Entry 8APB (electron microscopy, 3.80 A resolution); this record covers chains P1 and Q1 of the 42 polymer chains in the assembly.

Chain P1 (and Q1):
Protein: ATPase subunit 9, putative
Source organism: Trypanosoma brucei brucei
Notes: EC 3.6.3.14; chain Q1 of this document is another copy of the same molecule, construct and numbering; everything in this record applies to it too
Reference sequence: Q38C84 (Q38C84_TRYB2); residue numbers follow UniProt; this construct covers 1-118
Amino-acid sequence (118 residues; each row starts with the number of its first residue):
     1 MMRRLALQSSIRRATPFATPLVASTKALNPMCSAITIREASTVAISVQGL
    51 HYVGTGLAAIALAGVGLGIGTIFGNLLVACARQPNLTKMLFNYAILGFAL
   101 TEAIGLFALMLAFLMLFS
Not modelled in the structure: 1-40

Chain P1 / chain Q1 interface:
Contacting residue pairs (78; chain P1 residue first):
  Ser-41(P1) / Thr-42(Q1)  hydrogen bond (backbone-backbone)
  Ser-41(P1) / Val-43(Q1)
  Ser-41(P1) / Ala-44(Q1)  hydrogen bond (backbone-backbone)
  Thr-42(P1) / Ala-44(Q1)
  Val-43(P1) / Ala-44(Q1)  hydrogen bond (backbone-backbone)
  Val-43(P1) / Ile-45(Q1)
  Val-43(P1) / Ser-46(Q1)  hydrogen bond (backbone-backbone)
  Ala-44(P1) / Ser-46(Q1)
  Ile-45(P1) / Ile-45(Q1)  hydrophobic
  Ile-45(P1) / Ser-46(Q1)  hydrogen bond (backbone-backbone)
  Ile-45(P1) / Val-47(Q1)
  Ile-45(P1) / Gln-48(Q1)  hydrogen bond (backbone-backbone)
  Ser-46(P1) / Gln-48(Q1)
  Val-47(P1) / Val-47(Q1)  hydrophobic
  Val-47(P1) / Gly-49(Q1)
  Leu-50(P1) / Gly-49(Q1)
  Leu-50(P1) / Leu-50(Q1)
  Leu-50(P1) / Tyr-52(Q1)
  His-51(P1) / Tyr-52(Q1)
  Val-53(P1) / Val-53(Q1)  hydrophobic
  Gly-54(P1) / Tyr-52(Q1)
  Gly-54(P1) / Gly-56(Q1)
  Leu-57(P1) / Val-53(Q1)
  Leu-57(P1) / Gly-56(Q1)
  Leu-57(P1) / Leu-57(Q1)  hydrophobic
  Leu-57(P1) / Ile-60(Q1)
  Ala-58(P1) / Ala-59(Q1)  hydrophobic
  Ala-61(P1) / Ala-59(Q1)
  Ala-61(P1) / Ala-63(Q1)
  Gly-64(P1) / Ala-63(Q1)
  Gly-64(P1) / Leu-67(Q1)
  Leu-67(P1) / Leu-67(Q1)  hydrophobic
  Gly-68(P1) / Leu-67(Q1)
  Gly-68(P1) / Gly-70(Q1)
  Thr-71(P1) / Gly-70(Q1)
  Ile-72(P1) / Gly-70(Q1)
  Ile-72(P1) / Phe-73(Q1)  hydrophobic
  Ile-72(P1) / Leu-77(Q1)  hydrophobic
  Asn-75(P1) / Gly-74(Q1)
  Asn-75(P1) / Asn-75(Q1)
  Asn-75(P1) / Val-78(Q1)
  Leu-76(P1) / Leu-77(Q1)  hydrophobic
  Ala-79(P1) / Leu-77(Q1)
  Ala-79(P1) / Val-78(Q1)  hydrophobic
  Ala-79(P1) / Ala-81(Q1)
  Arg-82(P1) / Val-78(Q1)  hydrogen bond (side chain-backbone)
  Arg-82(P1) / Ala-81(Q1)
  Arg-82(P1) / Arg-82(Q1)
  Gln-83(P1) / Ala-81(Q1)  hydrogen bond (side chain-backbone)
  Gln-83(P1) / Pro-84(Q1)
  Leu-86(P1) / Pro-84(Q1)  hydrophobic
  Met-89(P1) / Thr-87(Q1)
  Leu-90(P1) / Leu-77(Q1)
  Tyr-93(P1) / Leu-77(Q1)  hydrophobic
  Tyr-93(P1) / Thr-87(Q1)
  Tyr-93(P1) / Phe-91(Q1)  hydrophobic
  Ala-94(P1) / Leu-77(Q1)  hydrophobic
  Leu-96(P1) / Phe-91(Q1)  hydrophobic
  Gly-97(P1) / Phe-73(Q1)
  Leu-100(P1) / Phe-73(Q1)  hydrophobic
  Leu-100(P1) / Phe-98(Q1)  hydrophobic
  Thr-101(P1) / Gly-66(Q1)
  Thr-101(P1) / Ile-69(Q1)
  Thr-101(P1) / Gly-70(Q1)
  Ile-104(P1) / Leu-62(Q1)
  Ile-104(P1) / Val-65(Q1)  hydrophobic
  Ile-104(P1) / Gly-66(Q1)
  Ile-104(P1) / Ile-69(Q1)  hydrophobic
  Ile-104(P1) / Glu-102(Q1)
  Phe-107(P1) / Leu-62(Q1)  hydrophobic
  Ala-108(P1) / Leu-62(Q1)
  Leu-111(P1) / Ala-112(Q1)  hydrophobic
  Leu-111(P1) / Phe-113(Q1)  hydrophobic
  Leu-114(P1) / Leu-116(Q1)  hydrophobic
  Met-115(P1) / Tyr-52(Q1)
  Met-115(P1) / Thr-55(Q1)
  Met-115(P1) / Leu-116(Q1)  hydrophobic
  Ser-118(P1) / Tyr-52(Q1)
Interface residues without a listed pair, chain P1 (43 interface residues in all): Ile-60, Val-65, Met-110
Interface residues without a listed pair, chain Q1 (42 interface residues in all): Thr-71, Cys-80, Leu-106, Leu-109

Summary:
43 residues of chain P1 face 42 of chain Q1 across their interface; the contacts include 8 hydrogen bonds.
Polar contacts include Arg-82(P1)/Val-78(Q1), Gln-83(P1)/Ala-81(Q1) and Ser-41(P1)/Thr-42(Q1).
Chain P1 and chain Q1 are both ATPase subunit 9, putative (Trypanosoma brucei brucei); the structure,
rotational state 1b of the Trypanosoma brucei mitochondrial ATP synthase dimer, was determined by electron
microscopy together with 8AP6, 8AP7, 8AP8, 8AP9, 8APA, 8APC and 7 further entries from the same study.
